6TSD - chains 222 and 444 of the 4 polymer chains in the assembly; structure by X-ray diffraction, 1.81 A resolution.

[Chain 222]
Name: Capsid protein VP2
Organism: Coxsackievirus A24
UniProt: V9VEF3 (V9VEF3_9ENTO); residues 1-271 here correspond to UniProt positions 70-340 (UniProt number = residue number + 69)
Amino-acid sequence (271 residues; each row starts with the number of its first residue):
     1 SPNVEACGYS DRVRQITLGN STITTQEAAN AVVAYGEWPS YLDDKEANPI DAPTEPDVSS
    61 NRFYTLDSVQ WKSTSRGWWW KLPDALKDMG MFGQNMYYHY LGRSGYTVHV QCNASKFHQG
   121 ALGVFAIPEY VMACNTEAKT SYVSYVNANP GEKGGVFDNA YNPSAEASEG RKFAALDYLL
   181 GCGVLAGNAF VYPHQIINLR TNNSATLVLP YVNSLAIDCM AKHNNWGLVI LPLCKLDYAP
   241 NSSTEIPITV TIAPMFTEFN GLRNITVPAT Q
Disordered / not traced: 1-7
Bound ions: Ca2+ near Glu55 (its only coordinating residue here)
Residues lining bound ligands: hexane-1,6-diol (HEZ): Asn213, Ser214, Leu215, Asp218, His223

[Chain 444]
Name: Capsid protein VP4
Organism: Coxsackievirus A24
UniProt: V9VEF3 (V9VEF3_9ENTO); residues 1-69 here = UniProt positions 1-69
Amino-acid sequence (69 residues; numbered 1 to 69; the number before each row is that of its first residue):
     1 MGAQVSSQKV GAHENTNVAT GGSTVNYTTI NYYKDSASNA ASKLDFSQDP SKFTEPVKDI
    61 MIKTAPALN
Disordered / not traced: 1, 14-24
Bound ions: Ca2+: Lys63, Ala65 (shared with 1 residue of chain 111)

[Interface between chain 222 and chain 444]
Pairs across the interface - 21 pairs, chain 222 then chain 444:
  Ser10(222) - Asn69(444)  hydrogen bond (side chain-backbone)
  Asp11(222) - Ala67(444)
  Asp11(222) - Leu68(444)
  Asp11(222) - Asn69(444)  hydrogen bond (side chain-backbone)
  Arg12(222) - Leu68(444)
  Arg14(222) - Lys58(444)
  Arg14(222) - Asp59(444)  salt bridge
  Ala29(222) - Leu68(444)  hydrophobic
  Asn30(222) - Val57(444)
  Asn30(222) - Lys58(444)  hydrogen bond (side chain-backbone)
  Asn30(222) - Asp59(444)  hydrogen bond (side chain-backbone)
  Asn30(222) - Met61(444)
  Ala31(222) - Val57(444)
  Ala31(222) - Lys58(444)  hydrogen bond (backbone-backbone)
  Val32(222) - Pro56(444)
  Val33(222) - Pro56(444)  hydrogen bond (backbone-backbone)
  Val33(222) - Lys58(444)
  Tyr35(222) - Lys52(444)
  Tyr35(222) - Phe53(444)  hydrophobic
  Trp38(222) - Lys58(444)
  Thr201(222) - Leu68(444)
Also at the interface, not in a pair above, chain 222 (14 interface residues in all): Ala28, Gly36

[In short]
The interface between chain 222 and chain 444 involves 14 residues on one side and 10 on the other, with 6
hydrogen bonds and 1 salt bridge. Among the polar pairs are Arg14(222)-Asp59(444), Ser10(222)-Asn69(444) and
Asp11(222)-Asn69(444). Chain 222 binds hexane-1,6-diol.
Here chain 222 is Capsid protein VP2 and chain 444 is Capsid protein VP4, both from Coxsackievirus A24. Entry
6TSD (Crystal structure of human coxsackievirus A24v in complex with pentavalent inhibitor ME0752) was
determined by X-ray diffraction.
